Entry 5HRP (X-ray diffraction, 1.81 A resolution); this record covers chain A.

== Chain A ==
Name: Integrase
From: Human immunodeficiency virus 1
Reference sequence: P04585 (POL_HV1H2); residues 50-212 here correspond to UniProt positions 1197-1359 (UniProt number = residue number + 1147)
Sequence (164 residues; each row starts with the number of its first residue):
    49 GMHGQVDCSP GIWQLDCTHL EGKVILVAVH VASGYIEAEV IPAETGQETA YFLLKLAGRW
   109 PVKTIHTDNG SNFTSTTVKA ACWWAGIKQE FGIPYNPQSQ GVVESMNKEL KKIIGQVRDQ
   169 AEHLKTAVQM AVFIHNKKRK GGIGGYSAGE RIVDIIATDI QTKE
Unresolved in the structure: 49-55, 138-148, 189-192, 210-212
Construct notes: expression tag (49); conflict Ser123 (Gly1270 in P04585), Lys127 (Arg1274 in P04585); engineered mutation Thr124 (Ala1271 in P04585), Lys185 (Phe1332 in P04585)
Small-molecule neighbours: 65P ((2S)-tert-butoxy[1-(3,4-difluorobenzyl)-6-methyl-4-(5-methyl-3,4-dihydro-2H-chromen-6-yl)-1H-pyrrolo[2,3-b]pyridin-5-yl]acetic acid): Gln95, Ala98, Tyr99, Leu102, Thr124, Thr125, Ala128, Ala129, Trp132, Gln168, Ala169, Glu170, His171, Lys173, Thr174, Met178
Swiss-Prot annotation at these positions:
  - binding site (Mg(2+)): Asp64, Asp116, Glu152

== In short ==
Chain A binds compound 65P. Curated annotation (UniProt) lists 3 Mg2+-binding residues.
Chain A is Integrase (Human immunodeficiency virus 1); the structure, HIV Integrase Catalytic Domain
containing F185K + A124T mutations complexed with GSK0002, was determined by X-ray diffraction together with
5HRN, 5HRR and 5HRS from the same study.
